PDB entry 5E04 | X-ray diffraction, 2.25 A resolution | chain A

[Chain A]
Molecule: Nucleoprotein
From: Andes virus
UniProtKB: O36307 (O36307_9VIRU); residues 117-399 here = UniProt positions 117-399
Chain sequence (284 residues; numbered 116 to 399; the number before each row is that of its first residue):
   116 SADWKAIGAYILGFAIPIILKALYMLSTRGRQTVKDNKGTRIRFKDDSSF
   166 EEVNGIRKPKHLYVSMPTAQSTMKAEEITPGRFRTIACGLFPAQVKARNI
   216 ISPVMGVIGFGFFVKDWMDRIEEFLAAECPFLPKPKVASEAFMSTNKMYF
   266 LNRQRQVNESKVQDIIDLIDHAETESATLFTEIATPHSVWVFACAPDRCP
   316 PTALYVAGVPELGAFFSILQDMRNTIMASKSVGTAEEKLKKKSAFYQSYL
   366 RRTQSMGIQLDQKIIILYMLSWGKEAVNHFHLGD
Unresolved in the structure: 186-188
Construct notes: expression tag (116)
UniProt features mapped onto this chain:
  - region: Lys150 to Lys175 (Interaction with host RPS19), Met188 to Glu191 (Interaction with host UBE2I/UBC9)
  - motif: Tyr178 to Met181 (YxxL)
  - site: Ser386 (Involved in the inhibition of IFN induction)
  - modified residue: Ser386 (Phosphoserine)
  - natural variant: Thr148 (T148A: In strain: CHI-7913)
  - mutagenesis: Ser386 (S386H: Complete loss of inhibition of MDA5-directed ISRE or IFN transcriptional responses)
Reported in the primary citation:
  - conformationally variable residues (order/disorder transition): Met342 to Ser358

[In short]
From UniProt: one mutagenesis site. The paper reports conformational variability at Met342.
Chain A is Nucleoprotein (Andes virus); the structure, Crystal structure of Andes virus nucleoprotein, was
determined by X-ray diffraction, deposited together with 5E05 and 5E06.
